6O7V - chains B and C of the 31 polymer chains in the assembly; structure by electron microscopy, 6.60 A resolution (low resolution: residue-level contacts below are approximate; hydrogen-bond / salt-bridge calls are withheld).

== Chain B ==
Molecule: V-type proton ATPase subunit B
Source organism: Saccharomyces cerevisiae (strain ATCC 204508 / S288c)
Reference sequence: P16140 (VATB_YEAST); residues 1-517 here = UniProt positions 1-517
Amino-acid sequence (517 residues; row label = number of the first residue in the row):
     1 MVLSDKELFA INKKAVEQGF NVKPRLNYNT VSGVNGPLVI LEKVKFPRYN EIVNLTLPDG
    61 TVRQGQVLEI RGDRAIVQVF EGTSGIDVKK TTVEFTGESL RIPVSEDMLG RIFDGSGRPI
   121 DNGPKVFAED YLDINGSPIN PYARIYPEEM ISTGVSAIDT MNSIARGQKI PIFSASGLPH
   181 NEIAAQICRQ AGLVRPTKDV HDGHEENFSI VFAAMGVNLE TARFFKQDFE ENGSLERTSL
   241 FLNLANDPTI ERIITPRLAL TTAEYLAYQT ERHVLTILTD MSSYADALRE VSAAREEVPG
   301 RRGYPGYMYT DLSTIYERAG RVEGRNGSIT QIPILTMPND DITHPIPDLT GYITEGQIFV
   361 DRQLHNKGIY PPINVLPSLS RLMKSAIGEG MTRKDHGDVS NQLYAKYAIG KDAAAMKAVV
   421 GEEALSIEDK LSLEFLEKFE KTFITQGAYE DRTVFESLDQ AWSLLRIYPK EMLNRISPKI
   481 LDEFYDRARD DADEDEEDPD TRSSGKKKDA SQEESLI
Unresolved in the structure: 1-28, 486-517
Swiss-Prot annotation at these positions:
  - binding site (ATP): Arg381
  - modified residue (Phosphoserine): Ser4, Ser137, Ser503, Ser504, Ser511, Ser515
  - cross-link (Glycyl lysine isopeptide (Lys-Gly)): Lys14 (interchain with G-Cter in ubiquitin), Lys508 (interchain with G-Cter in ubiquitin)

== Chain C ==
Molecule: Vacuolar ATP synthase catalytic subunit A
Source organism: Saccharomyces cerevisiae (strain RM11-1a)
Reference sequence: B3LH69 (B3LH69_YEAS1); residues 0-616 here correspond to UniProt positions 1-617 (UniProt number = residue number + 1)
Amino-acid sequence (639 residues; each row starts with the number of its first residue; numbering starts at 0):
     0 MAGAIENARK EIKRISLEDH AESEYGAIYS VSGPVVIAEN MIGCAMYELV KVGHDNLVGE
    60 VIRIDGDKAT IQVYEETAGL TVGDPVLRTG KPLSVELGPG LMETIYDGIQ RPLKAIKEES
   120 QSIYIPRGID TPALDRTIKW QFTPGKFQVG DHISGGDIYG SVFENSLISS HKILLPPRSR
   180 GTITWIAPAG EYTLDEKILE VEFDGKKSDF TLYHTWPVRV PRPVTEKLSA DYPLLTGQRV
   240 LDALFPCVQG GTTCIPGAFG CGKTVISQSL SKYSNSDAII YVGCGERGNE MAEVLMEFPE
   300 LYTEMSGTKE PIMKRTTLVA NTSNMPVAAR EASIYTGITL AEYFRDQGKN VSMIADSSSR
   360 WAEALREISG RLGEMPADQG FPAYLGAKLA SFYERAGKAV ALGSPDRTGS VSIVAAVSPA
   420 GGDFSDPVTT ATLGITQVFW GLDKKLAQRK HFPSINTSVS YSKYTNVLNK FYDSNYPEFP
   480 VLRDRMKEIL SNAEELEQVV QLVGKSALSD SDKITLDVAT LIKEDFLQQN GYSTYDAFCP
   540 IWKTFDMMRA FISYHDEAQK AVANGANWSK LADSTGDVKH AVSSSKFFEP SRGEKEVHGE
   600 FEKLLSTMQE RFAESTDDYK DHDGDYKDHD IDYKDDDDK
Unresolved in the structure: 0-23, 617-638

== Interface between chain B and chain C ==
Residue-residue contacts (19):
  Ser32(B) - Gly65(C)
  Gly33(B) - Ile63(C)
  Val34(B) - Arg62(C)
  Val34(B) - Ile63(C)
  Gly85(B) - Met45(C)
  Ile86(B) - Ala44(C)
  Asp87(B) - Cys43(C)
  Val88(B) - Cys43(C)
  Ala245(B) - Ala389(C)
  Glu290(B) - Ala382(C)
  Ala293(B) - Met374(C)
  Gly303(B) - Ala376(C)
  Pro338(B) - Thr429(C)
  Asn366(B) - Lys486(C)
  Asn366(B) - Ser490(C)
  Ala418(B) - Ala506(C)
  Ala418(B) - Leu507(C)
  Ala418(B) - Ser508(C)
  Val419(B) - Ala506(C)
Interface residues without a listed pair, chain B (24 interface residues in all): Ser84, Lys89, Ser176, Gly177, Asn246, Arg289, Ser292, Lys367, Val420
Interface residues without a listed pair, chain C (24 interface residues in all): Gly42, Asp64, Ser390, Glu393, Leu432, Tyr460, Asp483, Glu487

== In short ==
Chain B and chain C each contribute 24 residues to their interface. From UniProt: ATP-binding residue
Arg381(B) on chain B.
Chain B is V-type proton ATPase subunit B (Saccharomyces cerevisiae (strain ATCC 204508 / S288c)) and chain C
is Vacuolar ATP synthase catalytic subunit A (Saccharomyces cerevisiae (strain RM11-1a)); the structure,
Saccharomyces cerevisiae V-ATPase Stv1-V1VO State 1, was determined by electron microscopy, deposited together
with 6O7T, 6O7U, 6O7W and 6O7X.
